Entry 7O0U (electron microscopy, 2.35 A resolution); this record covers chains C and M of the 86 polymer chains in the assembly.

== Chain C ==
Protein: MULTIHEME_CYTC domain-containing protein
Source organism: Gemmatimonas phototrophica
UniProtKB: A0A143BHR6 (A0A143BHR6_9BACT); residues 1-354 here = UniProt positions 1-354
Sequence (354 residues; row label = number of the first residue in the row):
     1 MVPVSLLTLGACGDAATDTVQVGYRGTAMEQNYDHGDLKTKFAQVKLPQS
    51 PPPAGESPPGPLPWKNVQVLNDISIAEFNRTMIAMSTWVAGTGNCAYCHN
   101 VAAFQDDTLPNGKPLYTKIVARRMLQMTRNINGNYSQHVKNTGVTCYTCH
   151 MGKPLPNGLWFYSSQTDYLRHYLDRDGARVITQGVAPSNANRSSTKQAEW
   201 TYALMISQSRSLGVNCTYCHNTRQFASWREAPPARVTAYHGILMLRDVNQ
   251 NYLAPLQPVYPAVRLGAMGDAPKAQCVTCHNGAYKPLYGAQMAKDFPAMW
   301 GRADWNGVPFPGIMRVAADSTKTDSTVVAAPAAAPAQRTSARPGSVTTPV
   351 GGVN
Not modelled in the structure: 1-12, 314-354
Covalently attached groups: heme c (HEC) linked to Cys95, Cys98, Cys146, Cys149, Cys216, Cys219, Cys276, Cys279; alpha-D-mannopyranose (MAN) linked to Thr108
Ion coordination: heme c Fe (4 sites), coordinated by Met82, His99, Met124, His138, His150, Met205, His220, His280
Ligand contacts:
  - heme c (HEC), molecule 1: Trp64, Lys65, Asn66, Val67, Gln68, Val69, Leu70, Phe78, Met82, Ile83, Met85, Ser86, Val89, Asn94, His99, Phe104, Gln105, Lys118, Ala121, Arg122, Leu125
  - heme c (HEC), molecule 2: Met85, Val89, Tyr97, Tyr116, Thr117, Val120, Ala121, Met124, Leu125, Met127, Thr128, Ile131, Val144, Thr145, His150, Pro154, Leu155, Pro156, Leu159, Leu253, Tyr260, Arg264, Pro272, Thr278, Met299
  - heme c (HEC), molecule 3: Ile131, His138, Val139, Lys140, Thr142, Gly143, Val144, Tyr172, Gln208, Leu212, Tyr218, Ala234, Thr237, Ala238, Gly241, Ile242, Met244, Leu245, Gln275, His280, Tyr284, Lys285, Pro286
  - heme c (HEC), molecule 4: His171, Ala178, Arg179, Val180, Ile181, Thr201, Tyr202, Met205, Ile206, Gln208, Ser209, Leu212, Val214, Asn215, His220, Phe225, Ala226, Arg235, Ala238, Tyr239, Ile242
  - alpha-D-mannopyranose / alpha-L-rhamnopyranose / V75, molecule 1: Gln105, Asp106, Leu109, Pro110, Asn111, Gly112
  - alpha-D-mannopyranose / alpha-L-rhamnopyranose / V75, molecule 2: Asp174, Arg175, Asp176
From the paper describing this entry:
  - post-translational modification sites: Thr108

== Chain M ==
Protein: RC-M
Source organism: Gemmatimonas phototrophica
Sequence (367 residues; each row starts with the number of its first residue):
     1 MLEYQNLFTRVQVRTVPEPGIPIDESTGTRYGTGTFSYLAGKFGDAQIGP
    51 IYLGWAGVLSLIFGFIAIEIIGLNMWASVGWDPVEFIRQLPWLALEPPPP
   101 QYGLRVPPLNQGGWYLMAGFFLTVSIILWWIRIYRRARALQMGSHLPWAF
   151 ASAIFLYSTFFFQPLLVGSWSEMVPFGIFPHLDWTSAFSIRYGNLYYNPF
   201 HALSIAFLYGSAVLFAMHGATILAVARMGGEREIEQITDRGTAAERSMLF
   251 WRWCMGFNATMESIHRWAWWFAVLTTFTGGIGILLTGTVVDNWYLWGVKH
   301 GLVAPYPAQNQLTPEQQDLLRGRYQGTAPDSFPSYVVPQNATMPDTAAAP
   351 IVTDSITTDSTKTGGTQ
Not modelled in the structure: 22-35, 338-367
Covalently attached groups: alpha-D-mannopyranose (MAN) linked to Ser331
Modified residues: Met1 (N-formylmethionine; FME)
Ion coordination: Fe ion: His218, Glu233, His265 (shared with 2 residues of chain L)
Ligand contacts:
  - 0V9 ((19R,22S)-25-amino-22-hydroxy-22-oxido-16-oxo-17,21,23-trioxa-22lambda~5~-phosphapentacosan-19-yl (9Z)-hexadec-9-enoate), molecule 1: Leu104, Phe120, Thr123, Val124, Ile127, Phe155, Phe161, Phe162, Leu165, Leu166, Gly168, Leu284
  - 0V9, molecule 2: Phe277, Ile281, Leu285, Val289
  - bacteriochlorophyll a (BCL), molecule 1: Ile68, Ile71, Leu122, Ile126, Phe150, Ala153, Ile154, Leu156, Tyr157, Phe160, Phe176, Trp184, Thr185, Ser186, Phe188, Ser189, Asn194, Leu195, Tyr196, His201, Ser204, Ile205, Leu208, Tyr209, Thr275, Thr276, Gly279, Gly280, Gly282, Ile283
  - bacteriochlorophyll a (BCL), molecule 2: Ile68, Tyr157, Phe160, Val174, Ile178, His181, Leu182, Trp184, Thr185
  - bacteriochlorophyll a (BCL), molecule 3: Thr185, Ser186, Tyr196, Tyr209
  - bacteriochlorophyll a (BCL), molecule 4: Tyr196, Ala202, Ile205, Ala206, Tyr209, Gly210, Val213, Phe271
  - bacteriopheophytin a (BPH), molecule 1: Val58, Ser60, Leu61, Ile62, Gly64, Phe65, Ile68, Leu122, Ser125, Ile126, Trp129, Ile133, Leu146, Ala149, Phe150, Ala153, Ala272, Val273, Thr276
  - bacteriopheophytin a (BPH), molecule 2: Tyr209, Ala212, Val213, Ala216, Met217, Trp251, Cys254, Met255
  - tetramyristoyl-cardiolipin (CD4; (2R,5R,11R,14R)-5,8,11-trihydroxy-5,11-dioxido-17-oxo-2,14-bis(tetradecanoyloxy)-4,6,10,12,16-pentaoxa-5,11-diphosphatriacont-1-yl tetradecanoate), molecule 1: Trp55, Phe120, Val124, Ile127, Leu128, Trp130, Ile131, Tyr134, Arg135, Phe162
  - tetramyristoyl-cardiolipin (CD4), molecule 2: Arg138, Gly143, Ser144, His145, Trp148, Ala151, Ser152, Phe155, Arg266, Trp269, Trp270, Val273, Phe277
  - tetramyristoyl-cardiolipin (CD4), molecule 3: Ala206, Phe207, Arg252, Met255, Gly256, Phe257, Trp267, Phe271
  - spirilloxanthin (CRT): Ile68, Glu69, Ile71, Gly72, Leu73, Met75, Trp76, Phe86, Tyr115, Leu116, Gly119, Phe120, Thr123, Tyr157, Phe160, Phe161, Trp170, Met173, Val174, Pro175, Phe176, Gly177, Ile178, His181
  - alpha-D-mannopyranose / alpha-L-rhamnopyranose / V75: Thr327, Ala328, Pro329, Asp330, Pro333, Ser334, Tyr335
  - menaquinone 8 (MQ8), molecule 1: Pro83, Val84, Ile87
  - menaquinone 8 (MQ8), molecule 2: Val213, Leu214, Met217, His218, Thr221, Ser247, Met248, Trp251, Met255, Phe257, Asn258, Ala259, Thr260, Met261, Ile264, Trp267, Phe271
  - phosphatidylglycerol (PGW; (1R)-2-{[(S)-{[(2S)-2,3-dihydroxypropyl]oxy}(hydroxy)phosphoryl]oxy}-1-[(hexadecanoyloxy)methyl]ethyl (9Z)-octadec-9-enoate): Pro199, Ala202, Leu203, Trp296, His300, Gly301, Leu302
From the paper describing this entry:
  - post-translational modification sites: Ser331

== Chain C / chain M interface ==
Contacting residue pairs - 115 pairs, chain C then chain M:
  Gly23(C) with Gln309(M)
  Tyr24(C) with Tyr306(M), hydrophobic; Pro307(M), hydrophobic; Gln309(M)
  Thr27(C) with Tyr306(M)
  Tyr162(C) with Phe332(M), hydrophobic; Pro333(M), hydrogen bond (side chain-backbone); Tyr335(M)
  Ser163(C) with Phe332(M)
  Gln165(C) with Ala328(M); Pro329(M); Asp330(M)
  Arg170(C) with Pro329(M); Ser331(M), hydrogen bond (side chain-backbone); Phe332(M); Pro333(M)
  Leu173(C) with Tyr335(M)
  Asp174(C) with Pro329(M); Tyr335(M)
  Arg175(C) with Gln325(M); Gly326(M); Ala328(M); Pro329(M)
  Asp176(C) with Arg323(M), salt bridge
  Gly177(C) with Arg323(M); Gln325(M)
  Ala178(C) with Arg323(M), hydrogen bond (backbone-backbone); Gln325(M)
  Arg179(C) with Leu320(M), hydrogen bond (side chain-backbone); Gly322(M); Arg323(M), hydrogen bond (backbone-backbone); Tyr324(M); Gln325(M), hydrogen bond (backbone-backbone)
  Val180(C) with Arg191(M), hydrogen bond (backbone-side chain); Gln325(M)
  Ile181(C) with Ile190(M); Asn292(M); Tyr324(M), hydrogen bond (backbone-side chain)
  Thr182(C) with Arg191(M); Asp291(M), hydrogen bond; Asn292(M), hydrogen bond (backbone-side chain); Leu295(M); Tyr324(M)
  Gln183(C) with Leu295(M); Tyr324(M)
  Gly184(C) with Asn292(M); Leu295(M)
  Val185(C) with Val290(M); Asp291(M), hydrogen bond (backbone-backbone); Asn292(M), hydrogen bond (backbone-backbone); Leu295(M); Trp296(M)
  Ala186(C) with Val289(M); Asp291(M)
  Pro187(C) with Gly287(M); Thr288(M); Val289(M); Asp291(M)
  Ala190(C) with Tyr324(M)
  Asn191(C) with Arg191(M); Tyr324(M)
  Arg192(C) with Val167(M), hydrogen bond (side chain-backbone)
  Ser193(C) with Arg191(M), hydrogen bond (backbone-side chain); Tyr324(M)
  Ser194(C) with Pro100(M); Ser171(M); Glu172(M), hydrogen bond
  Thr195(C) with Glu172(M), hydrogen bond (backbone-side chain); Trp184(M); Ala187(M)
  Lys196(C) with Glu96(M), salt bridge; Pro97(M), hydrogen bond (side chain-backbone); Pro98(M), hydrogen bond (side chain-backbone); Ser171(M)
  Gln197(C) with Gln325(M), hydrogen bond (backbone-side chain); Gly326(M), hydrogen bond (side chain-backbone)
  Ala198(C) with Ala187(M)
  Glu199(C) with Asp183(M); Ala187(M)
  Trp200(C) with Gln325(M)
  Thr201(C) with Gln325(M), hydrogen bond
  Tyr202(C) with Ser186(M); Ile190(M), hydrophobic
  Asn221(C) with Tyr306(M)
  Arg223(C) with Asn194(M), hydrogen bond (backbone-side chain); Tyr197(M); Tyr294(M); Val303(M); Ala304(M), hydrogen bond (side chain-backbone); Tyr306(M)
  Gln224(C) with Gly193(M); Asn292(M), hydrogen bond; Tyr294(M)
  Trp228(C) with Asn310(M); Leu312(M), hydrophobic; Leu320(M)
  Arg229(C) with Ala308(M); Gln309(M), hydrogen bond (backbone-backbone); Asn310(M), hydrogen bond (backbone-backbone)
  Glu230(C) with Tyr294(M), hydrogen bond; Gln309(M)
  Ala231(C) with Gln309(M); Asn310(M)
  Pro233(C) with Gln309(M); Asn310(M)
  Val236(C) with Asn310(M); Gln316(M); Leu320(M), hydrophobic
  Tyr239(C) with Leu319(M); Leu320(M), hydrophobic; Arg321(M)
  His240(C) with Leu319(M)
  Gln250(C) with Tyr335(M)
  Ala254(C) with Tyr335(M), hydrophobic
  Pro255(C) with Tyr335(M)
Interface residues without a listed pair, chain C (56 interface residues in all): Val22, Ser164, Thr166, Phe225, Pro232, Gln257, Pro258
Interface residues without a listed pair, chain M (54 interface residues in all): Phe188, Tyr192, Lys299, Thr327, Val336

== In short ==
56 residues of chain C face 54 of chain M across their interface, with 27 hydrogen bonds and 2 salt bridges.
Among the polar pairs are Asp176(C)-Arg323(M), Lys196(C)-Glu96(M) and Tyr162(C)-Pro333(M). One
alpha-D-mannopyranose / alpha-L-rhamnopyranose / V75 molecule is bound between chain C and chain M. From the
paper: modification sites Thr108(C) and Ser331(M).
Here chain C is MULTIHEME_CYTC domain-containing protein and chain M is RC-M, both from Gemmatimonas
phototrophica. Entry 7O0U (Cryo-EM structure (model_1a) of the RC-dLH complex from Gemmatimonas phototrophica
at 2.4 A) was determined by electron microscopy together with 7O0V, 7O0W and 7O0X from the same study.
